Entry 4M94 (X-ray diffraction, 2.14 A resolution); this record covers chains A and B of the 3 polymer chains in the assembly.

[Chain A]
Name: Gag-Pol polyprotein
From: Moloney murine leukemia virus isolate Shinnick
Notes: EC 3.4.23.-, 2.7.7.49, 2.7.7.7, 3.1.26.4
Reference sequence: P03355 (POL_MLVMS); residues 24-278 here correspond to UniProt positions 683-937 (UniProt number = residue number + 659)
Amino-acid sequence (259 residues; each row starts with the number of its first residue; note: 23 numbers in that range are skipped by the numbering (no residue carries them; nothing is unmodelled there); numbers below 1 keep their minus sign (Gly-3 is residue -3)):
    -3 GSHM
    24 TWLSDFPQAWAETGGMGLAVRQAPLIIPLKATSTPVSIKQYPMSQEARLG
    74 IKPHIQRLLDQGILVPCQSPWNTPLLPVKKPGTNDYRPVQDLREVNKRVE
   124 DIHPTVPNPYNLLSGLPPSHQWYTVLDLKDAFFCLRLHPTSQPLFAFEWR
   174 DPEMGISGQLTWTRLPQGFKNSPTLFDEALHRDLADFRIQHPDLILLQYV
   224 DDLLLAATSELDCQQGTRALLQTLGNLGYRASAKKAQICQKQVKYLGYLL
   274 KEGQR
Unresolved in the structure: -3 to 0, 103-105
Sequence notes: expression tag (-3 to 0)

[Chain B]
Molecule: 5' d(ATCCGttA) 3'
Sequence (8 nucleotides; row label = number of the first residue in the row):
     1 ATCCGXTA
Modified positions: QBT ([(2R,3S,5R)-3-hydroxy-5-[(5S)-5-methyl-2,4-dioxo-1,3-diazinan-1-yl]oxolan-2-yl]methyl dihydrogen phosphate) at position 6

[Interface between chain A and chain B]
Pairs across the interface (7; chain A residue first):
  Tyr64(A) with DA1(B), sugar contact; DT2(B), sugar contact
  Leu99(A) with DA1(B), base contact
  Arg116(A) with DA1(B), base contact; DT2(B), hydrogen bond to the base; DC3(B), hydrogen bond to the sugar
  Lys120(A) with DC4(B), salt bridge to the phosphate
Interface residues without a listed pair, chain A (5 interface residues in all): Asp114

[In short]
5 residues of chain A face 4 of chain B across their interface; the contacts include 2 hydrogen bonds and 1
salt bridge. Polar pairs include Arg116(A)-DT2(B), Arg116(A)-DC3(B) and Lys120(A)-DC4(B).
Chain A is Gag-Pol polyprotein (Moloney murine leukemia virus isolate Shinnick) and chain B is 5' d(ATCCGttA)
3'; the structure, d(ATCCGTTATAACGGAT) complexed with Moloney Murine Leukemia virus reverse transcriptase
catalytic fragment, was determined by X-ray diffraction (same publication as 4M95).
